2R1A - chains A and B of the 4 polymer chains in the assembly; structure by X-ray diffraction, 3.26 A resolution.

== Chain A (and B) ==
Molecule: Protein yhbN
From: Escherichia coli
Notes: fragment: Periplasmic processed form: Residues 27-185; chain B of this document is another copy of the same molecule, construct and numbering; everything in this record applies to it too
Reference sequence: P0ADV1 (YHBN_ECOLI); residue numbers follow UniProt; this construct covers 27-185
Amino-acid sequence (159 residues; numbered 27 to 185; the number before each row is that of its first residue):
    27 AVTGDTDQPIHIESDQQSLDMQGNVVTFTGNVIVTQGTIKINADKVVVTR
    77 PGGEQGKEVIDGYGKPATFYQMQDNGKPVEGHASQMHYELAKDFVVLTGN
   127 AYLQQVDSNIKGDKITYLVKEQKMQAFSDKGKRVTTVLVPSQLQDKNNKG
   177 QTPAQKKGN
Disordered / not traced: 27, 48-49, 78-82, 166-185 (chain B: 27-28, 79-82, 167-185)
Swiss-Prot annotation at these positions:
  - mutagenesis: I36 (I36D/E: No change in activity), I38 (I38D: Decrease in activity; I38E: No change in activity), R76 (R76D/E: No change in activity), F95 (F95A: No change in activity), G138 (G138R: Cannot complement E.coli lptA-depleted mutants. Exhibits lower thermal stability. Has a lower propensity to oligomerize)

== Interface between chain A and chain B ==
Contacting residue pairs (32):
  Q99(A) - M47(B)
  Q131(A) - M47(B)
  S134(A) - L45(B)
  Q148(A) - D46(B)
  Q148(A) - M47(B)  hydrogen bond (backbone-backbone)
  Q148(A) - Q48(B)
  K149(A) - L45(B)
  K149(A) - M47(B)
  M150(A) - S44(B)
  M150(A) - L45(B)  hydrogen bond (backbone-backbone)
  M150(A) - M47(B)  hydrophobic
  Q151(A) - Q43(B)
  Q151(A) - S44(B)
  A152(A) - Q42(B)
  A152(A) - Q43(B)
  S154(A) - D41(B)  hydrogen bond (side chain-backbone)
  R159(A) - E39(B)
  R159(A) - S40(B)
  V160(A) - I38(B)
  V160(A) - E39(B)
  V160(A) - S40(B)  hydrogen bond (backbone-backbone)
  V160(A) - D41(B)
  T161(A) - I38(B)
  T162(A) - I36(B)
  T162(A) - H37(B)
  T162(A) - I38(B)  hydrogen bond (backbone-backbone)
  T162(A) - Q43(B)
  T162(A) - F54(B)
  V163(A) - I36(B)
  V163(A) - H37(B)
  L164(A) - I36(B)
  L164(A) - I38(B)  hydrophobic
Also at the interface, not in a pair above, chain A (20 interface residues in all): D133, I136, Y143, F153, V165
Also at the interface, not in a pair above, chain B (17 interface residues in all): P35, N50, V74

== Summary ==
20 residues of chain A face 17 of chain B across their interface; the contacts include 5 hydrogen bonds. Among
the polar pairs are S154(A)-D41(B), Q148(A)-M47(B) and M150(A)-L45(B). Curated annotation (UniProt) lists 5
mutagenesis sites on chain A.
Both chains are Protein yhbN (Escherichia coli). Entry 2R1A (Crystal structure of the periplasmic
lipopolysaccharide transport protein LptA (YhbN), trigonal form) was determined by X-ray diffraction,
deposited together with 2R19.
